6ALF - chains H and J of the 8 polymer chains in the assembly; structure by electron microscopy, 4.10 A resolution (low resolution: residue-level contacts below are approximate; hydrogen-bond / salt-bridge calls are withheld).

[Chain H]
Protein: DNA-directed RNA polymerase subunit alpha
From: Escherichia coli (strain K12)
Notes: EC 2.7.7.6
UniProt: P0A7Z4 (RPOA_ECOLI); numbering as in UniProt (aligned over 1-234)
Chain sequence (239 residues; each row starts with the number of its first residue):
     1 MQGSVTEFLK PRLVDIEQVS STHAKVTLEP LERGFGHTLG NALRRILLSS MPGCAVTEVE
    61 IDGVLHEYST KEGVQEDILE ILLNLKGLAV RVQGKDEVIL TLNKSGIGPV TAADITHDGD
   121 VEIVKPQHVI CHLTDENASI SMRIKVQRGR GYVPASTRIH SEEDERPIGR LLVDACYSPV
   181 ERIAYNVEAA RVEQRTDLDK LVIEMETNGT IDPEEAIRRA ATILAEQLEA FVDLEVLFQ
Disordered / not traced: 1-4, 159-169, 236-239
Sequence notes: expression tag (235-239)
UniProt features mapped onto this chain:
  - region: Glu162 to Glu165 (Required for interaction with Crp at class II promoters)
  - mutagenesis: Arg45 (R45C: In rpoA112; temperature-sensitive, blocks RNA polymerase assembly), Glu162 to Glu165 (5-fold decrease in CRP-class II promoter-dependent transcription), Glu165 (E165K: 5-fold decrease in CRP-class II promoter-dependent transcription), Arg191 (R191C: In rpoA101; temperature-sensitive)

[Chain J]
Protein: DNA-directed RNA polymerase subunit beta'
From: Escherichia coli (strain K12)
Notes: EC 2.7.7.6
UniProt: P0A8T7 (RPOC_ECOLI); residue numbers follow UniProt; this construct covers 1-1407
Chain sequence (1407 residues; each row starts with the number of its first residue):
     1 MKDLLKFLKA QTKTEEFDAI KIALASPDMI RSWSFGEVKK PETINYRTFK PERDGLFCAR
    61 IFGPVKDYEC LCGKYKRLKH RGVICEKCGV EVTQTKVRRE RMGHIELASP TAHIWFLKSL
   121 PSRIGLLLDM PLRDIERVLY FESYVVIEGG MTNLERQQIL TEEQYLDALE EFGDEFDAKM
   181 GAEAIQALLK SMDLEQECEQ LREELNETNS ETKRKKLTKR IKLLEAFVQS GNKPEWMILT
   241 VLPVLPPDLR PLVPLDGGRF ATSDLNDLYR RVINRNNRLK RLLDLAAPDI IVRNEKRMLQ
   301 EAVDALLDNG RRGRAITGSN KRPLKSLADM IKGKQGRFRQ NLLGKRVDYS GRSVITVGPY
   361 LRLHQCGLPK KMALELFKPF IYGKLELRGL ATTIKAAKKM VEREEAVVWD ILDEVIREHP
   421 VLLNRAPTLH RLGIQAFEPV LIEGKAIQLH PLVCAAYNAD FDGDQMAVHV PLTLEAQLEA
   481 RALMMSTNNI LSPANGEPII VPSQDVVLGL YYMTRDCVNA KGEGMVLTGP KEAERLYRSG
   541 LASLHARVKV RITEYEKDAN GELVAKTSLK DTTVGRAILW MIVPKGLPYS IVNQALGKKA
   601 ISKMLNTCYR ILGLKPTVIF ADQIMYTGFA YAARSGASVG IDDMVIPEKK HEIISEAEAE
   661 VAEIQEQFQS GLVTAGERYN KVIDIWAAAN DRVSKAMMDN LQTETVINRD GQEEKQVSFN
   721 SIYMMADSGA RGSAAQIRQL AGMRGLMAKP DGSIIETPIT ANFREGLNVL QYFISTHGAR
   781 KGLADTALKT ANSGYLTRRL VDVAQDLVVT EDDCGTHEGI MMTPVIEGGD VKEPLRDRVL
   841 GRVTAEDVLK PGTADILVPR NTLLHEQWCD LLEENSVDAV KVRSVVSCDT DFGVCAHCYG
   901 RDLARGHIIN KGEAIGVIAA QSIGEPGTQL TMRTFHIGGA ASRAAAESSI QVKNKGSIKL
   961 SNVKSVVNSS GKLVITSRNT ELKLIDEFGR TKESYKVPYG AVLAKGDGEQ VAGGETVANW
  1021 DPHTMPVITE VSGFVRFTDM IDGQTITRQT DELTGLSSLV VLDSAERTAG GKDLRPALKI
  1081 VDAQGNDVLI PGTDMPAQYF LPGKAIVQLE DGVQISSGDT LARIPQESGG TKDITGGLPR
  1141 VADLFEARRP KEPAILAEIS GIVSFGKETK GKRRLVITPV DGSDPYEEMI PKWRQLNVFE
  1201 GERVERGDVI SDGPEAPHDI LRLRGVHAVT RYIVNEVQDV YRLQGVKIND KHIEVIVRQM
  1261 LRKATIVNAG SSDFLEGEQV EYSRVKIANR ELEANGKVGA TYSRDLLGIT KASLATESFI
  1321 SAASFQETTR VLTEAAVAGK RDELRGLKEN VIVGRLIPAG TGYAYHQDRM RRRAAGEAPA
  1381 APQVTAEDAS ASLAELLNAG LGGSDNE
Disordered / not traced: 1-15, 934-947, 1127-1133, 1374-1407
Metal / ion sites: Zn2+ site 1: Cys72, Cys85, Cys88; Mg2+: Asp462, Asp464 (shared with 1 residue of chain R); Zn2+ site 2: Cys814, Cys888, Cys895, Cys898
UniProt features mapped onto this chain:
  - binding site (Zn(2+)): Cys70, Cys72, Cys85, Cys88, Cys814, Cys888, Cys895, Cys898
  - binding site (Mg(2+)): Asp460, Asp462, Asp464
  - modified residue: Lys983 (N6-acetyllysine)
  - mutagenesis: Gln504 (Q504P: Resistant to antibiotics salinamide A and B), Asn690 (N690D: Resistant to antibiotics salinamide A and B), Met697 (M697V: Resistant to antibiotics salinamide A and B), Ala735 (A735T: Resistant to antibiotics salinamide A and B), Arg738 (R738C/H/P/S: Resistant to antibiotics salinamide A and B), Ala748 (A748E: Resistant to antibiotics salinamide A and B), Pro758 (P758S/T: Resistant to antibiotics salinamide A and B), Phe763 (F763C: Resistant to antibiotics salinamide A and B), Ser775 (S775A: Resistant to antibiotics salinamide A and B), Ala779 (A779T/V: Resistant to antibiotics salinamide A and B), Arg780 (R780C: Resistant to antibiotics salinamide A and B), Gly782 (G782A/C: Resistant to antibiotics salinamide A and B), 1 further mutagenesis entry in UniProt
From the paper describing this entry:
  - binding site for the 29-nt DNA strand: Arg47
  - binding site for the 20-nt RNA strand: Arg322

[Chain H / chain J interface]
Contacting residue pairs - 28 pairs, chain H then chain J:
  Arg44(H) with Arg538(J)
  Leu48(H) with Arg535(J); Arg538(J); Ser539(J)
  Glu80(H) with Arg551(J); Leu569(J)
  Leu83(H) with Val526(J); Leu527(J); Thr528(J); Arg551(J)
  Asn84(H) with Arg551(J)
  Lys86(H) with Val526(J); Glu532(J)
  Tyr152(H) with Leu536(J)
  Asp174(H) with Met525(J); Val526(J)
  Ser178(H) with Arg535(J)
  Val180(H) with Arg535(J)
  Glu181(H) with Lys531(J); Arg535(J)
  Arg182(H) with Glu534(J); Met581(J)
  Arg191(H) with Trp409(J); Asp410(J); Asp413(J)
  Gln194(H) with Ala406(J)
  Thr196(H) with Glu443(J)
  Glu206(H) with Lys531(J)
Also at the interface, not in a pair above, chain H (20 interface residues in all): Leu79, Pro154, Cys176, Arg195
Also at the interface, not in a pair above, chain J (21 interface residues in all): Lys370, Leu541

[Summary]
The interface between chain H and chain J involves 20 residues on one side and 21 on the other. From the
paper: a binding site for the 29-nt DNA strand at Arg47(J); a binding site for the 20-nt RNA strand at
Arg322(J).
Here chain H is DNA-directed RNA polymerase subunit alpha and chain J is DNA-directed RNA polymerase subunit
beta', both from Escherichia coli (strain K12). Entry 6ALF (CryoEM structure of crosslinked E.coli RNA
polymerase elongation complex) was determined by electron microscopy, deposited together with 6ALG and 6ALH.
